6NIP - chains A and E of the 6 polymer chains in the assembly; structure by X-ray diffraction, 4.16 A resolution (low resolution: residue-level contacts below are approximate; hydrogen-bond / salt-bridge calls are withheld).

Chain A:
Molecule: MZ1 Heavy chain
Organism: Homo sapiens
Amino-acid sequence (225 residues; each row starts with the number of its first residue; a row labelled like 82A-82C holds insertion residues (82A, then the next letters in order)):
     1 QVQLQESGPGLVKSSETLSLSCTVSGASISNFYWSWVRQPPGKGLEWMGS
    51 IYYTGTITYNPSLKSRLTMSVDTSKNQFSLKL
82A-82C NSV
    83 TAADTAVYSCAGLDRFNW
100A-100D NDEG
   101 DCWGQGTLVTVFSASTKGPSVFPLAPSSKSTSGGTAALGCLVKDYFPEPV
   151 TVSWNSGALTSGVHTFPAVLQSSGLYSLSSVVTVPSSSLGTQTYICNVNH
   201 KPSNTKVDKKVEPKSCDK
Not modelled in the structure: 215-218
Disulfides: Cys22-Cys92, Cys140-Cys196

Chain E:
Molecule: Envelope protein E
Organism: Zika virus (isolate ZIKV/Human/French Polynesia/10087PF/2013)
UniProt: A0A024B7W1 (POLG_ZIKVF); residues 1-405 here correspond to UniProt positions 291-695 (UniProt number = residue number + 290)
Amino-acid sequence (447 residues; each row starts with the number of its first residue):
     1 IRCIGVSNRDFVEGMSGGTWVDVVLEHGGCVTVMAQDKPTVDIELVTTTV
    51 SNMAEVRSYCYEASISDMASDSRCPTQGEAYLDKQSDTQYVCKRTLVDRG
   101 WGNGCGLFGKGSLVTCAKFACSKKMTGKSIQPENLEYRIMLSVHGSQHSG
   151 MIVNDTGHETDENRAKVEITPNSPRAEATLGGFGSLGLDCEPRTGLDFSD
   201 LYYLTMNNKHWLVHKEWFHDIPLPWHAGADTGTPHWNNKEALVEFKDAHA
   251 KRQTVVVLGSQEGAVHTALAGALEAEMDGAKGRLSSGHLKCRLKMDKLRL
   301 KGVSYSLCTAAFTFTKIPAETLHGTVTVEVQYAGTDGPCKVPAQMAVDMQ
   351 TLTPVGRLITANPVITESTENSKMMLELDPPFGDSYIVIGVGEKKITHHW
   401 HRSGSGPLEVLFQGPGSAWSHPQFEKGGGSGGGSGGGSAWSHPQFEK
Not modelled in the structure: 230-233, 404-447
Disulfides: Cys3-Cys30, Cys60-Cys121, Cys74-Cys105, Cys92-Cys116, Cys190-Cys291, Cys308-Cys339
Sequence notes: expression tag (406-447)

Chain A / chain E interface:
Residue-residue contacts (18; chain A residue first):
  Ser30(A) with Arg299(E)
  Asn31(A) with Arg299(E)
  Phe98(A) with Gly181(E); Gly182(E); Lys301(E); Gly302(E)
  Asn99(A) with Leu300(E); Gly302(E); Val303(E); Ser304(E); Tyr305(E)
  Trp100(A) with Gly182(E); Arg299(E); Leu300(E); Val303(E)
  Asn100A(A) with Val303(E); Ser304(E)
  Asp100B(A) with Ser304(E)
Interface residues without a listed pair, chain A (8 interface residues in all): Tyr53
Interface residues without a listed pair, chain E (11 interface residues in all): Gly184, Lys297
The authors on this interface:
  - hot spots on chain E (mutagenesis) - G302A, Y305A: decreased binding to MZ4 family mAbs

Summary:
The interface between chain A and chain E involves 8 residues on one side and 11 on the other. From the paper:
G302A and Y305A of chain E reduce binding to MZ4 family mAbs.
Here chain A is MZ1 Heavy chain (Homo sapiens) and chain E is Envelope protein E (Zika virus (isolate
ZIKV/Human/French Polynesia/10087PF/2013)). Entry 6NIP (Crystal structure of a human anti-ZIKV-DENV
neutralizing antibody MZ1 in complex with ZIKV E glycoprotein) was determined by X-ray diffraction together
with 6MTX, 6MTY, 6NIS and 6NIU from the same study.
